Entry 5G4F (electron microscopy, 7.00 A resolution (low resolution: residue-level contacts below are approximate; hydrogen-bond / salt-bridge calls are withheld)); this record covers chains B and P of the 6 polymer chains in the assembly.

== Chain B (and P) ==
Molecule: Vcp-like atpase
Organism: Thermoplasma acidophilum
Notes: chain P of this document is another copy of the same molecule, construct and numbering; everything in this record applies to it too
UniProt: O05209 (VAT_THEAC); residue numbers follow UniProt; this construct covers 1-726
Chain sequence (726 residues; numbered 1 to 726; the number before each row is that of its first residue):
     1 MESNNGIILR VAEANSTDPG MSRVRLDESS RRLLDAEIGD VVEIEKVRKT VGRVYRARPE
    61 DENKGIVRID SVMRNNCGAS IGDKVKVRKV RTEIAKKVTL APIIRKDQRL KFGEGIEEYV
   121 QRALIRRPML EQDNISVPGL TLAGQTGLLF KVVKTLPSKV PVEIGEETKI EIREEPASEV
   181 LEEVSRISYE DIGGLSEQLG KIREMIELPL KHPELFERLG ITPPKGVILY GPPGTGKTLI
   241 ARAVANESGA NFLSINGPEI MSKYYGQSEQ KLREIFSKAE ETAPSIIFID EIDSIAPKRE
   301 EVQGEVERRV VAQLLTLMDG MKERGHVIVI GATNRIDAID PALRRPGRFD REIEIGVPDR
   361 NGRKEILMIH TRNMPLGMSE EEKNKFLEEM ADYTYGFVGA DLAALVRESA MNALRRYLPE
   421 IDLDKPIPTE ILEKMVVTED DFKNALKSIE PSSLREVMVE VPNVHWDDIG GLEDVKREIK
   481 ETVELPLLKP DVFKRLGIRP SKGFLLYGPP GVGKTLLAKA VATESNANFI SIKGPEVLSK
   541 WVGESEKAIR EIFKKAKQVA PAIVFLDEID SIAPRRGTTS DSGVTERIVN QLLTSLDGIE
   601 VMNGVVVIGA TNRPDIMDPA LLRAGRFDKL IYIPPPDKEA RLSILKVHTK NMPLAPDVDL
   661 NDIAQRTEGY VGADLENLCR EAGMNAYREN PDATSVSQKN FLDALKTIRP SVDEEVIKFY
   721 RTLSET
Swiss-Prot annotation at these positions:
  - binding site (ATP): Gly-231 to Thr-238, Gly-508 to Thr-515

== How chain B and chain P interact ==
Contacting residue pairs - 77 pairs, chain B then chain P:
  Leu-110(B) / Arg-218(P)
  Leu-110(B) / Leu-219(P)
  Lys-111(B) / Leu-219(P)
  Thr-141(B) / Gly-220(P)
  Thr-141(B) / Ile-221(P)
  Leu-142(B) / Ile-221(P)
  Ala-143(B) / Ile-221(P)
  Ala-143(B) / Thr-222(P)
  Gln-145(B) / Leu-219(P)
  Gln-145(B) / Gly-220(P)
  Gln-145(B) / Ile-221(P)
  Gly-234(B) / Arg-345(P)
  Asn-256(B) / Thr-316(P)
  Pro-258(B) / Gln-313(P)
  Glu-259(B) / Gln-313(P)
  Glu-259(B) / Thr-316(P)
  Met-261(B) / Arg-309(P)
  Ser-262(B) / Arg-309(P)
  Ser-262(B) / Gln-313(P)
  Tyr-264(B) / Val-306(P)
  Tyr-264(B) / Arg-309(P)
  Arg-407(B) / Pro-224(P)
  Arg-407(B) / Asp-350(P)
  Met-411(B) / Leu-208(P)
  Arg-415(B) / Glu-204(P)
  Arg-415(B) / Met-205(P)
  Arg-415(B) / Leu-208(P)
  Leu-418(B) / Lys-211(P)
  Pro-419(B) / Met-1(P)
  Leu-423(B) / Leu-215(P)
  Lys-425(B) / Leu-219(P)
  Ile-427(B) / Leu-219(P)
  Lys-447(B) / Gln-558(P)
  Lys-447(B) / Ala-560(P)
  Lys-447(B) / Pro-561(P)
  Ile-449(B) / Glu-352(P)
  Ile-449(B) / Lys-554(P)
  Glu-450(B) / Arg-344(P)
  Glu-450(B) / Glu-352(P)
  Glu-450(B) / Lys-554(P)
  Pro-451(B) / Lys-554(P)
  Ser-452(B) / Arg-344(P)
  Pro-510(B) / Arg-623(P)
  Pro-535(B) / Thr-594(P)
  Leu-538(B) / Asn-590(P)
  Glu-568(B) / Arg-626(P)
  Ser-571(B) / Val-584(P)
  Arg-575(B) / Arg-576(P)
  Arg-575(B) / Ser-582(P)
  Arg-575(B) / Thr-585(P)
  Arg-575(B) / Glu-586(P)
  Asn-651(B) / Gly-497(P)
  Met-652(B) / Leu-496(P)
  Pro-653(B) / Leu-496(P)
  Ala-673(B) / Ala-624(P)
  Asn-677(B) / Asp-628(P)
  Arg-680(B) / Gly-497(P)
  Arg-680(B) / Ile-498(P)
  Arg-680(B) / Arg-499(P)
  Glu-681(B) / Lys-629(P)
  Gly-683(B) / Ile-498(P)
  Met-684(B) / Ile-498(P)
  Met-684(B) / Pro-500(P)
  Met-684(B) / Lys-629(P)
  Tyr-687(B) / Val-492(P)
  Tyr-687(B) / Arg-495(P)
  Tyr-687(B) / Leu-496(P)
  Arg-688(B) / Leu-485(P)
  Arg-688(B) / Lys-489(P)
  Arg-688(B) / Val-492(P)
  Glu-689(B) / Glu-478(P)
  Glu-689(B) / Glu-481(P)
  Arg-709(B) / Arg-721(P)
  Arg-709(B) / Ser-724(P)
  Arg-709(B) / Glu-725(P)
  Pro-710(B) / Glu-725(P)
  Ser-711(B) / Thr-726(P)
Interface residues without a listed pair, chain B (58 interface residues in all): Gly-144, Pro-233, Val-302, Tyr-393, Ala-400, Leu-414, Asp-422, Asp-424, Ser-448, Trp-541, Asn-690
Interface residues without a listed pair, chain P (63 interface residues in all): Lys-84, His-212, Phe-216, Arg-273, Glu-305, Ala-312, Asp-319, Pro-346, Arg-348, Lys-557, Arg-587, Glu-600

== In short ==
The interface between chain B and chain P involves 58 residues on one side and 63 on the other. UniProt lists
16 ATP-binding residues on chain B.
Both chains are Vcp-like atpase (Thermoplasma acidophilum). Entry 5G4F (Structure of the ADP-bound VAT
complex) was determined by electron microscopy (same publication as 5G4G).
